Entry 8UPF (electron microscopy, 3.20 A resolution); this record covers chains H and J of the 12 polymer chains in the assembly.

# Chain H
Molecule: Histone H2B type 1-J
Source organism: Homo sapiens
UniProt: P06899 (H2B1J_HUMAN); residues 5-123 here correspond to UniProt positions 6-124 (UniProt number = residue number + 1)
Chain sequence (119 residues; row label = number of the first residue in the row):
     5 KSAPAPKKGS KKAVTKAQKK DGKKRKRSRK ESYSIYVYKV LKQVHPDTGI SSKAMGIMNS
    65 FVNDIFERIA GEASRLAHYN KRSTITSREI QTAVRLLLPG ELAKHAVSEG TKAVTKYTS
Not modelled in the structure: 5-30
Curated features (UniProtKB/Swiss-Prot):
  - modified residue: Lys5 (N6-(2-hydroxyisobutyryl)lysine), Ser6 (ADP-ribosylserine), Lys11 (N6-(beta-hydroxybutyryl)lysine), Lys12 (N6-(2-hydroxyisobutyryl)lysine), Ser14 (Phosphoserine), Lys15 (N6-acetyllysine), Lys16 (N6-(beta-hydroxybutyryl)lysine), Lys20 (N6-(2-hydroxyisobutyryl)lysine), Lys23 (N6-(2-hydroxyisobutyryl)lysine), Lys24 (N6-(2-hydroxyisobutyryl)lysine), Lys34 (N6-(2-hydroxyisobutyryl)lysine), Glu35 (PolyADP-ribosyl glutamic acid), Ser36 (Phosphoserine), Lys43 (N6-(2-hydroxyisobutyryl)lysine), Lys46 (N6-(2-hydroxyisobutyryl)lysine), Lys57 (N6,N6-dimethyllysine), Arg79 (Dimethylated arginine), Lys85 (N6,N6,N6-trimethyllysine), Arg86 (Omega-N-methylarginine), Arg92 (Omega-N-methylarginine) and 4 more in UniProt
  - glycosylation: Ser112 (O-linked (GlcNAc) serine)
  - cross-link (Glycyl lysine isopeptide (Lys-Gly)): Lys5 (interchain with G-Cter in SUMO2), Lys20 (interchain with G-Cter in SUMO2), Lys34 (interchain with G-Cter in ubiquitin), Lys120 (interchain with G-Cter in ubiquitin)

# Chain J
Molecule: 147-nt DNA strand
Sequence (147 nucleotides; row label = number of the first residue in the row; numbers below 1 keep their minus sign (DA-73 is residue -73)):
   -73 ATCGGATGTA TATATCTGAC ACGTGCCTGG AGACTAGGGA GTAATCCCCT TGGCGGTTAA
   -13 AACGCGGGGG ACAGCGCGTA CGTGCGTTTA AGCGGTGCTA GAGCTGTCTA CGACCAATTG
    47 AGCGGCCTCG GCACCGGGAT TCTCGAT
Not modelled in the structure: -73

# Interface between chain H and chain J
Contacting residue pairs (10; chain H residue first):
  Ser32(H) with DC30(J), phosphate contact
  Tyr42(H) with DA-53(J), hydrogen bond to the phosphate
  Gly53(H) with DA-53(J), phosphate contact
  Ile54(H) with DA-53(J), hydrogen bond to the phosphate
  Ser55(H) with DC-54(J), phosphate contact
  Ser56(H) with DC-54(J), hydrogen bond to the phosphate
  Arg86(H) with DA-34(J), phosphate contact
  Ser87(H) with DG-35(J), hydrogen bond to the phosphate; DA-34(J), hydrogen bond to the phosphate
  Thr88(H) with DA-34(J), hydrogen bond to the phosphate
Also at the interface, not in a pair above, chain H (11 interface residues in all): Arg33, Glu35
Also at the interface, not in a pair above, chain J (9 interface residues in all): DC-52, DT-46, DG-45, DG-33

# In short
The interface between chain H and chain J involves 11 residues on one side and 9 on the other, with 6 hydrogen
bonds. Polar pairs include Tyr42(H)-DA-53(J), Ile54(H)-DA-53(J) and Ser56(H)-DC-54(J).
Chain H is Histone H2B type 1-J (Homo sapiens) and chain J is a 147-nt DNA strand; the structure, Cryo-EM
structure of the human nucleosome core particle in complex with RNF168-UbcH5c, was determined by electron
microscopy, deposited together with 8SMW, 8SMX, 8SMY, 8SMZ, 8SN0, 8SN1 and 3 further entries.
